6U5J - chains l and m of the 24 polymer chains in the assembly; structure by electron microscopy, 3.50 A resolution.

# Chain l (and m)
Name: Sheath PA0622
Source organism: Pseudomonas aeruginosa (strain ATCC 15692 / DSM 22644 / CIP 104116 / JCM 14847 / LMG 12228 / 1C / PRS 101 / PAO1)
Notes: chain m of this document is another copy of the same molecule, construct and numbering; everything in this record applies to it too
Reference sequence: G3XD39 (G3XD39_PSEAE); residues 1-386 here = UniProt positions 1-386
Chain sequence (386 residues; row label = number of the first residue in the row):
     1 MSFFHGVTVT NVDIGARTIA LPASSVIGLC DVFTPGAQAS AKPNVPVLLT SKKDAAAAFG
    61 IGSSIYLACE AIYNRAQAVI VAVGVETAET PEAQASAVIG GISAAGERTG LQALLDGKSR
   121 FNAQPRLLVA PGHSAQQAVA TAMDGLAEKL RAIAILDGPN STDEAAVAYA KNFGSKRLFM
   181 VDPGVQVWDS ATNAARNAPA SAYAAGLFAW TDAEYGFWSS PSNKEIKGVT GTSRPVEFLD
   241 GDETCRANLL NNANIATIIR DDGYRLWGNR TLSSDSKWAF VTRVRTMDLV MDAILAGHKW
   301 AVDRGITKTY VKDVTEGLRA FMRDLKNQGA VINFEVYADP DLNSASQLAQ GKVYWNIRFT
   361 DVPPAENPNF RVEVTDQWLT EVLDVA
Disordered / not traced: 1, 385-386

# Chain l / chain m interface
Contacting residue pairs - 37 pairs, chain l then chain m:
  Phe3(l) with Lys352(m)
  His5(l) with Val302(m); Asp303(m), salt bridge
  Gly6(l) with Val302(m)
  Val7(l) with Leu295(m); His298(m)
  Val9(l) with Met291(m); Ile294(m), hydrophobic; Leu295(m), hydrophobic
  Asn11(l) with Trp278(m); Met287(m); Met291(m)
  Asp13(l) with Lys277(m); Trp278(m), hydrogen bond
  Arg17(l) with Asp275(m), salt bridge; Ser276(m); Lys277(m)
  Thr18(l) with Ser276(m), hydrogen bond (backbone-side chain)
  Leu48(l) with Arg246(m), hydrogen bond (backbone-side chain); Leu249(m), hydrophobic
  Thr50(l) with Glu237(m); Thr244(m), hydrogen bond (side chain-backbone); Arg246(m)
  Ser51(l) with Glu237(m)
  Asp54(l) with Arg246(m), salt bridge
  Gln77(l) with Asp242(m), hydrogen bond; Thr244(m)
  Ala78(l) with Thr244(m)
  Val79(l) with Thr244(m); Leu249(m), hydrophobic
  Ser119(l) with Lys171(m)
  Arg120(l) with Glu164(m), salt bridge
  Phe121(l) with Glu164(m)
  Asn122(l) with Val167(m); Asn252(m)
  Trp300(l) with Asp275(m)
  Arg304(l) with Asp275(m), salt bridge
Interface residues without a listed pair, chain l (25 interface residues in all): Gly15, Leu49, Ala213
Interface residues without a listed pair, chain m (26 interface residues in all): Lys176, Glu243, Cys245, Ala253, Lys299

# In short
The interface between chain l and chain m involves 25 residues on one side and 26 on the other, with 5
hydrogen bonds and 5 salt bridges. Polar pairs include His5(l)-Asp303(m), Arg17(l)-Asp275(m) and
Asp54(l)-Arg246(m).
Both chains are Sheath PA0622 (Pseudomonas aeruginosa (strain ATCC 15692 / DSM 22644 / CIP 104116 / JCM 14847
/ LMG 12228 / 1C / PRS 101 / PAO1)). Entry 6U5J (CryoEM Structure of Pyocin R2 - postcontracted - collar) was
determined by electron microscopy together with 6PYT, 6U5B, 6U5F and 6U5K from the same study.
